8I02 - chains F and E of the 7 polymer chains in the assembly; structure by electron microscopy, 2.90 A resolution.

# Chain F
Name: Cph1
Organism: Schizosaccharomyces pombe
UniProt: Q09819 (YAC5_SCHPO); residues 1-404 here = UniProt positions 1-404
Chain sequence (404 residues; row label = number of the first residue in the row):
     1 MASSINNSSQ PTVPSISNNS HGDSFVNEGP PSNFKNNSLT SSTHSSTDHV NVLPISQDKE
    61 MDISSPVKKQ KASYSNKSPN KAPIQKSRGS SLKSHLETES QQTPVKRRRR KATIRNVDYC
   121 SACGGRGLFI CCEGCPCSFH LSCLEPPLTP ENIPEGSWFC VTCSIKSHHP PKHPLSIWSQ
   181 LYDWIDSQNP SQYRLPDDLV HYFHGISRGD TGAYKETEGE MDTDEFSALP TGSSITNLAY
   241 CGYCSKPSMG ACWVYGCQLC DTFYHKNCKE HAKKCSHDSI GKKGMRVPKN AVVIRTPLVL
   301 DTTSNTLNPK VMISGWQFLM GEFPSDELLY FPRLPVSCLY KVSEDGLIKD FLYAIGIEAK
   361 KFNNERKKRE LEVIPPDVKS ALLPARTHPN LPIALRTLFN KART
Not modelled in the structure: 1-113, 221-234, 289-330
Bound ions: Zn2+ site 1: Cys120, His140, Cys143; Zn2+ site 2: Cys137, Cys160
UniProt features mapped onto this chain:
  - zinc finger: Val117 to Lys166 (PHD-type)
  - modified residue: Thr47 (Phosphothreonine)

# Chain E
Name: Chromatin modification-related protein eaf3
Organism: Schizosaccharomyces pombe
UniProt: O13953 (EAF3_SCHPO); residue numbers follow UniProt; this construct covers 1-337
Chain sequence (337 residues; numbered 1 to 337; the number before each row is that of its first residue):
     1 MAVSYKVNER VLCFHGPLLY EAKIVDTEMK GDVTTYLIHY KGWKNSWDEW VEQDRILQWT
    61 EENLKTQKEL KNAAISTRQK PTSKKSASST SKHDSTGVKT SGKRSRESST VTVDGDSHEL
   121 PSRIKTQKSE SPIPQQVKRD GTTDAKNEET TKPENNEKDD FEEEPPLPKH KISVPDVLKL
   181 WLVDDWENIT KNQQLIAIPR NPTVRAAIAA FRESKISHLN NEIDVDVFEQ AMAGLVIYFN
   241 KCLGNMLLYR FERQQYLEIR QQYPDTEMCD LYGVEHLIRL FVSLPELIDR TNMDSQSIEC
   301 LLNYIEEFLK YLVLHKDEYF IKEYQNAPPN YRSLVGV
Not modelled in the structure: 1-168, 179, 330-337

# Interface between chain F and chain E
Residue-residue contacts - 64 pairs, chain F then chain E:
  Cys123(F) - Arg250(E)  hydrogen bond
  His140(F) - Arg250(E)  hydrogen bond
  Ser142(F) - Arg253(E)  hydrogen bond (backbone-side chain)
  Cys143(F) - Arg250(E)
  Cys143(F) - Arg253(E)
  Leu144(F) - Arg253(E)  hydrogen bond (backbone-side chain)
  Glu145(F) - Lys241(E)
  Glu145(F) - Asn245(E)  hydrogen bond
  Pro147(F) - Tyr256(E)  hydrophobic
  Pro147(F) - Leu257(E)
  Pro147(F) - Arg260(E)
  Leu148(F) - Leu257(E)
  Thr149(F) - Leu257(E)
  Ile177(F) - Val227(E)
  Ile177(F) - Met293(E)
  Ile177(F) - Leu301(E)  hydrophobic
  Trp178(F) - Gln230(E)
  Trp178(F) - Ala231(E)  hydrogen bond (side chain-backbone)
  Trp178(F) - Gly234(E)
  Trp178(F) - Leu235(E)  hydrophobic
  Trp178(F) - Tyr238(E)  hydrophobic
  Trp178(F) - Leu301(E)  hydrophobic
  Gln180(F) - Asn292(E)  hydrogen bond (side chain-backbone)
  Leu181(F) - Thr291(E)
  Leu181(F) - Met293(E)  hydrophobic
  Tyr182(F) - Gly234(E)  hydrogen bond (side chain-backbone)
  Tyr182(F) - Ile237(E)
  Tyr182(F) - Tyr238(E)  hydrophobic
  Tyr182(F) - Lys241(E)
  Trp184(F) - Met246(E)  hydrophobic
  Trp184(F) - Leu287(E)  hydrophobic
  Trp184(F) - Arg290(E)
  Ile185(F) - Tyr238(E)  hydrophobic
  Ile185(F) - Lys241(E)
  Asn189(F) - Asn245(E)
  Pro190(F) - Asn245(E)
  Ser191(F) - Asn245(E)  hydrogen bond (backbone-backbone)
  Ser191(F) - Met246(E)
  Gln192(F) - Met246(E)
  Gln192(F) - Leu248(E)
  Gln192(F) - Tyr249(E)  hydrogen bond (side chain-backbone)
  Gln192(F) - Arg250(E)
  Tyr193(F) - Leu247(E)  hydrophobic
  Tyr193(F) - Leu248(E)  hydrogen bond (backbone-backbone)
  Tyr193(F) - Tyr249(E)  hydrophobic
  Tyr193(F) - Arg279(E)  hydrogen bond (side chain-backbone)
  Tyr193(F) - Val282(E)
  Tyr193(F) - Ser283(E)
  Leu195(F) - Tyr249(E)
  Pro196(F) - Val282(E)
  Leu199(F) - Leu182(E)  hydrophobic
  Val200(F) - Trp186(E)  hydrophobic
  Phe203(F) - Val183(E)  hydrophobic
  Ile206(F) - Val183(E)  hydrophobic
  Arg208(F) - Trp186(E)
  Gly212(F) - Trp186(E)
  Ala213(F) - Thr190(E)
  Ala213(F) - Lys191(E)
  Tyr214(F) - Val183(E)  hydrophobic
  Tyr214(F) - Glu187(E)
  Tyr214(F) - Lys191(E)  hydrogen bond (backbone-side chain)
  Glu216(F) - Lys191(E)
  Tyr353(F) - Glu222(E)
  Tyr353(F) - Ile223(E)  hydrophobic
Also at the interface, not in a pair above, chain F (38 interface residues in all): Glu151, His173, Ser207, Lys215, Tyr340
Also at the interface, not in a pair above, chain E (43 interface residues in all): Leu180, Asn221, Cys242, Gly244, Gln254, Gln261, Leu284, Asp294

# Overview
The interface between chain F and chain E involves 38 residues on one side and 43 on the other, with 13
hydrogen bonds. Polar contacts include Cys123(F)-Arg250(E), His140(F)-Arg250(E) and Ser142(F)-Arg253(E).
Cys120(F), His140(F) and Cys143(F) form the Zn2+ site 1.
Here chain F is Cph1 and chain E is Chromatin modification-related protein eaf3, both from Schizosaccharomyces
pombe. Entry 8I02 (Cryo-EM structure of the SIN3S complex from S. pombe) was determined by electron
microscopy, deposited together with 8I03.
